Entry 8XOK (electron microscopy, 2.84 A resolution); this record covers chain A.

# Chain A
Molecule: ATP-binding cassette sub-family C member 4
Source organism: Homo sapiens
Notes: EC 7.6.2.2, 7.6.2.3
UniProtKB: O15439 (MRP4_HUMAN); numbering as in UniProt (aligned over 1-1325)
Chain sequence (1325 residues; row label = number of the first residue in the row):
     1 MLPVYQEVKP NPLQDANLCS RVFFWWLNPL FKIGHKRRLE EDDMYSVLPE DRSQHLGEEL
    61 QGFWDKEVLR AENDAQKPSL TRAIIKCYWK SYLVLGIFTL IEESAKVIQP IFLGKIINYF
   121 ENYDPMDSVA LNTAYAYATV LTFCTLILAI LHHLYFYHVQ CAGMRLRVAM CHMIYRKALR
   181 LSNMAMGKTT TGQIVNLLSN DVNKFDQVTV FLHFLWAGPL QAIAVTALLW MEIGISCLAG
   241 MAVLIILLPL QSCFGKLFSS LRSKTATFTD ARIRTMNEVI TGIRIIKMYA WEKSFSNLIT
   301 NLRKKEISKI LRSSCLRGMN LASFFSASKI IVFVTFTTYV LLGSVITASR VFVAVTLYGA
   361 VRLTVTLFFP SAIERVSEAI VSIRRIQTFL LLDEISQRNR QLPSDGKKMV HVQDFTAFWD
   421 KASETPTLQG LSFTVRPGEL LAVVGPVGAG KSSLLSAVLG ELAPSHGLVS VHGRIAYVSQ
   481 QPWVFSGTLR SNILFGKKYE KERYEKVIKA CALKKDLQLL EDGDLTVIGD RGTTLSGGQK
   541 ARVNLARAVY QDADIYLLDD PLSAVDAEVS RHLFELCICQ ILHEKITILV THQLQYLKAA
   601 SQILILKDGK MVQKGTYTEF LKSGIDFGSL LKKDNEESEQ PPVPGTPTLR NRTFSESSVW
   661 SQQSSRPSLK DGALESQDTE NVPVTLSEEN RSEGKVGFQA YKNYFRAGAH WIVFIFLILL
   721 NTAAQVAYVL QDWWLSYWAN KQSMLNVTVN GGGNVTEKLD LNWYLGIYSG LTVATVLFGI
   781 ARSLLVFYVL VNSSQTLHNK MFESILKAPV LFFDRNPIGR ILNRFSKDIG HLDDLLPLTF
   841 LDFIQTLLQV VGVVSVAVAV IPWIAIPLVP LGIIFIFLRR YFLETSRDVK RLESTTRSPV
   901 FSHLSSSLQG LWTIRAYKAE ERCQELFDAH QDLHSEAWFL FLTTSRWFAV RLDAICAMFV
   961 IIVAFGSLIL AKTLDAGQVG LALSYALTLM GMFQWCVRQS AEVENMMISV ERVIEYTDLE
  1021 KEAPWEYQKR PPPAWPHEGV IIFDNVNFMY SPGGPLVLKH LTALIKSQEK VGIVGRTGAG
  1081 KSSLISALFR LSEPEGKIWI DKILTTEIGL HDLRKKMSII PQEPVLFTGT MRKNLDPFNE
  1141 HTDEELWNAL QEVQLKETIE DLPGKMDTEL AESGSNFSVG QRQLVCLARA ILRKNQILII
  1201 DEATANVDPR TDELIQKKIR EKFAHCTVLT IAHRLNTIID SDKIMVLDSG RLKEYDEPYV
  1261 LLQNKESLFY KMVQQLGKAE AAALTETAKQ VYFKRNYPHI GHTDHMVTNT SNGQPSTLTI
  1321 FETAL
Not modelled in the structure: 1-5, 624-692, 1281-1325
Curated features (UniProtKB/Swiss-Prot):
  - motif: E1322 to L1325 (PDZ-binding)
  - binding site (ATP): G445 to S452, G1075 to S1082
  - modified residue: T646 (Phosphothreonine), T648 (Phosphothreonine), S664 (Phosphoserine), S668 (Phosphoserine)
  - glycosylation (N-linked (GlcNAc...) asparagine): N746, N754
Small-molecule neighbours:
  - DU0 (2-[2-[(1S,2S,4S,5'R,6R,7S,8R,9S,12S,13R,16S)-5',7,9,13-tetramethylspiro[5-oxapentacyclo[10.8.0.02,9.04,8.013,18]icos-18-ene-6,2'-oxane]-16-yl]oxyethyl]propane-1,3-diol), molecule 1: W25, K32, H35, I874, L878, Y881, R951, A954, I955
  - DU0, molecule 2: F112, N132, T133, A136, Y137, V140
  - DU0, molecule 3: L215, W216, P219, I373, V376, S377
  - DU0, molecule 4: I223, T226, A227, W230, M231, L238
  - DU0, molecule 5: I235, L238, A239, A242, L342
  - DU0, molecule 6: A239, V243, V334, T338, L341, L342
  - DU0, molecule 7: V726, L730, W733, N740, K741
  - DU0, molecule 8: V726, V729, L730, W733, S855, V856, A859, Q978
  - DU0, molecule 9: L730, W733, W734, Y737, W763, I767, L771
  - DU0, molecule 10: D760, N762, W763, G766, S769, G770, V773
  - DU0, molecule 11: V851, S855, V858, A859
  - DU0, molecule 12: P862, W863, A865, I866, V869
  - DU0, molecule 13: W863, P867, I962, F965, G966, I969, L970

# Overview
Chain A binds 13 copies of compound DU0. UniProt lists 16 ATP-binding residues.
Chain A is ATP-binding cassette sub-family C member 4 (Homo sapiens); the structure, Cryo-EM structure of
human ABCC4, was determined by electron microscopy, deposited together with 8XOL and 8XOM.
